6NCX - chains D and A of the 4 polymer chains in the assembly; structure by X-ray diffraction, 2.25 A resolution.

# Chain D (and A)
Molecule: Beta-galacturonidase
From: Eisenbergiella tayi
Notes: EC 3.2.1.31; chain A of this document is another copy of the same molecule, construct and numbering; everything in this record applies to it too
UniProtKB: A0A1E3AEY6 (A0A1E3AEY6_9FIRM); numbering as in UniProt (aligned over 1-559)
Chain sequence (574 residues; numbered 1 to 574; the number before each row is that of its first residue):
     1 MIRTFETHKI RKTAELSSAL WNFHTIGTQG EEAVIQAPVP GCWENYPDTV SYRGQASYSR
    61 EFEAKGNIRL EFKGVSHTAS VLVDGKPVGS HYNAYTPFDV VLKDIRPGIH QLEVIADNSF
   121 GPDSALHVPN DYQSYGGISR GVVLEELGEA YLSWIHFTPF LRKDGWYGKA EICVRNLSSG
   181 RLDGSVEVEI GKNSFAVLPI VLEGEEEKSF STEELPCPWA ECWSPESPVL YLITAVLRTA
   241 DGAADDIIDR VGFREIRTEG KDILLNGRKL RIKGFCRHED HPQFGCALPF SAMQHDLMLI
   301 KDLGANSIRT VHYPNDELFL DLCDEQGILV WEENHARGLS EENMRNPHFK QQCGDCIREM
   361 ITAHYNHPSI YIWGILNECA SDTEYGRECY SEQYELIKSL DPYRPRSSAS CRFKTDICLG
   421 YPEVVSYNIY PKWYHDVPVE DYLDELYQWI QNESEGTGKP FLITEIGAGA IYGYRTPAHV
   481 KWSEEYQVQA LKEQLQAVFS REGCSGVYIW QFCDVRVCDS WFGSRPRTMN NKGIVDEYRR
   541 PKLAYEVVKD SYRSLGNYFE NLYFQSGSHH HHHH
Disordered / not traced: 240-243, 560-574 (chain A: 239-243, 560-574)
Differences from the reference sequence: expression tag (560-574)
Small-molecule neighbours: alpha-D-galactopyranuronic acid (ADA): Asp131, His312, Arg337, Asn377, Glu378, Asn428, Tyr430, Tyr434, Glu465, Trp510, Arg525, Asn530, Lys532
From the paper describing this entry:
  - catalytic residues: Glu378, Glu465
  - binding site for alpha-D-galactopyranuronic acid: Arg337
  - specificity-determining residues: Arg337
  - mutagenesis - R337A: abolished catalytic activity
  - mutagenesis - R337A: increased catalytic activity on SN-38-G

# Interface between chain D and chain A
Residue-residue contacts (41; chain D residue first):
  Val50(D) - Pro477(A)
  Val50(D) - Ala478(A)
  Trp433(D) - Phe522(A)
  Ile471(D) - Arg527(A)
  Tyr474(D) - Arg516(A)  hydrogen bond
  Tyr474(D) - Arg527(A)  hydrogen bond (side chain-backbone)
  Tyr474(D) - Met529(A)
  Thr476(D) - Arg516(A)
  Pro477(D) - Val50(A)
  Ala478(D) - Val50(A)  hydrophobic
  Ala478(D) - Ser51(A)
  Val480(D) - Arg516(A)
  Val480(D) - Arg527(A)
  Val480(D) - Thr528(A)
  Lys481(D) - Phe522(A)
  Lys481(D) - Arg527(A)
  Lys481(D) - Thr528(A)  hydrogen bond (backbone-side chain)
  Trp482(D) - Phe522(A)  hydrogen bond (side chain-backbone)
  Trp482(D) - Arg525(A)  hydrogen bond (side chain-backbone)
  Trp482(D) - Arg527(A)
  Trp482(D) - Thr528(A)
  Arg516(D) - Tyr474(A)  hydrogen bond
  Arg516(D) - Val480(A)
  Asp519(D) - Val480(A)
  Phe522(D) - Trp433(A)
  Phe522(D) - Lys481(A)
  Phe522(D) - Trp482(A)  hydrogen bond (backbone-side chain)
  Gly523(D) - Gly523(A)
  Gly523(D) - Ser524(A)
  Ser524(D) - Gly523(A)
  Arg525(D) - Trp482(A)  hydrogen bond (backbone-side chain)
  Pro526(D) - Pro526(A)  hydrophobic
  Arg527(D) - Ile471(A)
  Arg527(D) - Tyr474(A)  hydrogen bond (backbone-side chain)
  Arg527(D) - Val480(A)
  Arg527(D) - Lys481(A)
  Arg527(D) - Trp482(A)
  Thr528(D) - Val480(A)
  Thr528(D) - Lys481(A)  hydrogen bond (side chain-backbone)
  Thr528(D) - Trp482(A)
  Met529(D) - Tyr474(A)
Interface residues without a listed pair, chain D (22 interface residues in all): Ser51, Tyr434
Interface residues without a listed pair, chain A (23 interface residues in all): Tyr434, Thr476, Asp519, Glu537

# Overview
22 residues of chain D and 23 residues of chain A are in contact; the contacts include 10 hydrogen bonds.
Polar contacts include Tyr474(D)-Arg516(A), Tyr474(D)-Arg527(A) and Lys481(D)-Thr528(A). Ligands of chain D:
alpha-D-galactopyranuronic acid. From the paper: catalytic residues Glu378(D) and Glu465(D); R337A of chain D
abolishes catalytic activity.
Chain D and chain A are both Beta-galacturonidase (Eisenbergiella tayi); the structure, Crystal structure of
GH2 beta-galacturonidase from Eisenbergiella tayi bound to galacturonate, was determined by X-ray diffraction,
deposited together with 6NCW and 6NCY.
